PDB entry 1BYE | X-ray diffraction, 2.80 A resolution | chains A and B

[Chain A (and B)]
Protein: Protein (glutathione S-transferase)
Organism: Zea mays
Notes: chain B of this document is another copy of the same molecule, construct and numbering; everything in this record applies to it too
UniProt: P12653 (GSTF1_MAIZE); residue numbers follow UniProt; this construct covers 1-213
Chain sequence (213 residues; row label = number of the first residue in the row):
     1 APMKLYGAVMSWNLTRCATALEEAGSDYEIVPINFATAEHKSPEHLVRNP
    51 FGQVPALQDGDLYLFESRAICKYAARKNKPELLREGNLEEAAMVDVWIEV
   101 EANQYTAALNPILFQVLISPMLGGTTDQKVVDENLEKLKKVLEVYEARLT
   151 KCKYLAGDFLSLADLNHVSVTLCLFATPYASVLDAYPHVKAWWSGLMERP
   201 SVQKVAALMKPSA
Residues lining bound ligands: atrazine glutathione conjugate (ATA): Met10, Ser11, Trp12, Asn13, Phe35, His40, Lys41, Gly52, Gln53, Val54, Pro55, Glu66, Ser67, Ile118, Met121

[Chain A / chain B interface]
Pairs across the interface (49; chain A residue first):
  Pro50(A) - Val144(B)  hydrophobic
  Phe51(A) - Val100(B)  hydrophobic
  Phe51(A) - Gln104(B)
  Phe51(A) - Val144(B)  hydrophobic
  Gln53(A) - Gln104(B)  hydrogen bond
  Leu62(A) - Glu89(B)
  Leu64(A) - Ala92(B)  hydrophobic
  Phe65(A) - Val96(B)  hydrophobic
  Glu66(A) - Glu99(B)
  Glu66(A) - Asn103(B)
  Glu66(A) - Gln104(B)  hydrogen bond
  Arg68(A) - Glu99(B)
  Ala69(A) - Asp95(B)
  Ala69(A) - Val96(B)  hydrophobic
  Lys72(A) - Lys72(B)
  Lys72(A) - Asp95(B)
  Tyr73(A) - Leu88(B)  hydrophobic
  Tyr73(A) - Glu89(B)  hydrogen bond
  Tyr73(A) - Ala92(B)  hydrophobic
  Arg76(A) - Glu85(B)  salt bridge
  Arg76(A) - Leu88(B)
  Arg76(A) - Ala91(B)
  Arg76(A) - Asp95(B)  salt bridge
  Lys77(A) - Leu88(B)
  Glu85(A) - Glu85(B)
  Leu88(A) - Tyr73(B)  hydrophobic
  Leu88(A) - Arg76(B)
  Glu89(A) - Leu62(B)
  Glu89(A) - Tyr73(B)  hydrogen bond
  Ala91(A) - Arg76(B)  hydrogen bond (backbone-side chain)
  Ala92(A) - Tyr73(B)  hydrophobic
  Ala92(A) - Arg76(B)
  Asp95(A) - Ala69(B)
  Asp95(A) - Lys72(B)  salt bridge
  Asp95(A) - Arg76(B)  salt bridge
  Val96(A) - Phe65(B)  hydrophobic
  Val96(A) - Ala69(B)
  Glu99(A) - Glu66(B)
  Glu99(A) - Arg68(B)
  Glu99(A) - Ala69(B)
  Val100(A) - Phe51(B)  hydrophobic
  Val100(A) - Phe65(B)  hydrophobic
  Asn103(A) - Glu66(B)  hydrogen bond
  Gln104(A) - Phe51(B)
  Gln104(A) - Gln53(B)
  Gln104(A) - Glu66(B)
  Val141(A) - Phe51(B)  hydrophobic
  Val144(A) - Pro50(B)
  Val144(A) - Phe51(B)  hydrophobic
Interface residues without a listed pair, chain A (30 interface residues in all): Tyr63, Met93, Trp97, Tyr145
Interface residues without a listed pair, chain B (27 interface residues in all): Tyr63, Leu64, Met93, Val141

[Summary]
The interface between chain A and chain B involves 30 residues on one side and 27 on the other, with 6
hydrogen bonds and 4 salt bridges. Among the polar pairs are Arg76(A)-Glu85(B), Arg76(A)-Asp95(B) and
Asp95(A)-Lys72(B). Ligands of chain A: atrazine glutathione conjugate.
Both chains are Protein (glutathione S-transferase) (Zea mays). Entry 1BYE (Glutathione S-transferase I from
mais in complex with atrazine glutathione conjugate) was determined by X-ray diffraction, deposited together
with 1BX9.
